1VKX - chains D and B of the 4 polymer chains in the assembly; structure by X-ray diffraction, 2.90 A resolution.

Chain D:
Molecule: 12-nt DNA strand
Sequence (12 nucleotides; numbered 13 to 24; the number before each row is that of its first residue):
    13 AGGAAAGTCC CC

Chain B:
Protein: Protein (nf-kappa B P50 subunit)
Source organism: Mus musculus
Reference sequence: P25799 (NFKB1_MOUSE); residues 339-650 here correspond to UniProt positions 39-350 (UniProt number = residue number - 300)
Sequence (312 residues; each row starts with the number of its first residue):
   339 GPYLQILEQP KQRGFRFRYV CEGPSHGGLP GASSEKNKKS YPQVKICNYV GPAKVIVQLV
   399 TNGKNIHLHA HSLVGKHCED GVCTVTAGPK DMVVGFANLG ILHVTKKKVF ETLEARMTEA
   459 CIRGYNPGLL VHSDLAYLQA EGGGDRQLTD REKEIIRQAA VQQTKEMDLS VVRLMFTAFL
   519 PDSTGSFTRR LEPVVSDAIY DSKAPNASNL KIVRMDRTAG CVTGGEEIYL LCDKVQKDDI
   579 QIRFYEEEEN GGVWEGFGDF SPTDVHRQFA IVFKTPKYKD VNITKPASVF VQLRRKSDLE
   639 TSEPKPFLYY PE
Disulfide bonds: Cys-416/Cys-421
UniProt features mapped onto this chain:
  - modified residue: Cys-359 (S-nitrosocysteine), Ser-635 (Phosphoserine)
  - lipidation: Cys-359 (S-(15-deoxy-Delta12,14-prostaglandin J2-9-yl)cysteine)
  - cross-link: Lys-623 (Glycyl lysine isopeptide (Lys-Gly) (interchain with G-Cter in SUMO2))

Interface between chain D and chain B:
Contacting residue pairs (21):
  DG15(D) with Arg-605(B), salt bridge to the phosphate
  DA16(D) with Gln-606(B), sugar contact
  DA17(D) with Pro-543(B), phosphate contact; Lys-572(B), salt bridge to the phosphate; Gln-574(B), hydrogen bond to the phosphate; Gln-606(B), hydrogen bond to the phosphate
  DA18(D) with Tyr-357(B), sugar contact; Lys-444(B), salt bridge to the phosphate
  DG19(D) with Tyr-357(B), hydrogen bond to the phosphate; His-441(B), salt bridge to the phosphate; Thr-443(B), phosphate contact; Lys-444(B), salt bridge to the phosphate; Lys-541(B), hydrogen bond to the base
  DT20(D) with Arg-354(B), hydrogen bond to the base; Tyr-357(B), base contact; Cys-359(B), hydrogen bond to the phosphate; Glu-360(B), base contact
  DC21(D) with Arg-354(B), base contact; Cys-359(B), phosphate contact; Glu-360(B), hydrogen bond to the base
  DC22(D) with His-364(B), base contact
Other interface residues (no listed pair), chain B (18 interface residues in all): Arg-356, Val-442, Lys-445, Lys-575

In short:
The interface between chain D and chain B involves 8 residues on one side and 18 on the other; the contacts
include 7 hydrogen bonds and 5 salt bridges. Among the polar pairs are DG19(D)/Lys-541(B), DT20(D)/Arg-354(B)
and DC21(D)/Glu-360(B).
Chain D is a 12-nt DNA strand and chain B is Protein (nf-kappa B P50 subunit) (Mus musculus); the structure,
Crystal structure of the nfkb P50/P65 heterodimer complexed to the immunoglobulin kb DNA, was determined by
X-ray diffraction.
